8Q5Y - chains L and D of the 9 polymer chains in the assembly; structure by electron microscopy, 2.60 A resolution.

[Chain L]
Molecule: Monoclonal antibody Mab 23 (Light chain)
From: Homo sapiens
Notes: antibody fragment or engineered binder
Amino-acid sequence (214 residues; each row starts with the number of its first residue):
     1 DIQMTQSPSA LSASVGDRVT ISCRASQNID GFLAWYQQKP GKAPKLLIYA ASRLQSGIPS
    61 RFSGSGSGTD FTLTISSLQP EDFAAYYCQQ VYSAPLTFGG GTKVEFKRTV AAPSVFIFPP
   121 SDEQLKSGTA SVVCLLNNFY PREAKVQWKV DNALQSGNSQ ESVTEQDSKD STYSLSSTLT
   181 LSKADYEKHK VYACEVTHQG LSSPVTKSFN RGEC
Not modelled in the structure: 107-214
Disulfide bonds: Cys23-Cys88

[Chain D]
Molecule: Spike glycoprotein
From: Severe acute respiratory syndrome coronavirus 2
Reference sequence: P0DTC2 (SPIKE_SARS2); residues 1-1208 here = UniProt positions 1-1208
Amino-acid sequence (1288 residues; row label = number of the first residue in the row):
     1 MFVFLVLLPL VSSQCVNLTT RTQLPPAYTN SFTRGVYYPD KVFRSSVLHS TQDLFLPFFS
    61 NVTWFHAIHV SGTNGTKRFD NPVLPFNDGV YFASTEKSNI IRGWIFGTTL DSKTQSLLIV
   121 NNATNVVIKV CEFQFCNDPF LGVYYHKNNK SWMESEFRVY SSANNCTFEY VSQPFLMDLE
   181 GKQGNFKNLR EFVFKNIDGY FKIYSKHTPI NLVRDLPQGF SALEPLVDLP IGINITRFQT
   241 LLALHRSYLT PGDSSSGWTA GAAAYYVGYL QPRTFLLKYN ENGTITDAVD CALDPLSETK
   301 CTLKSFTVEK GIYQTSNFRV QPTESIVRFP NITNLCPFGE VFNATRFASV YAWNRKRISN
   361 CVADYSVLYN SASFSTFKCY GVSPTKLNDL CFTNVYADSF VIRGDEVRQI APGQTGKIAD
   421 YNYKLPDDFT GCVIAWNSNN LDSKVGGNYN YLYRLFRKSN LKPFERDIST EIYQAGSTPC
   481 NGVEGFNCYF PLQSYGFQPT NGVGYQPYRV VVLSFELLHA PATVCGPKKS TNLVKNKCVN
   541 FNFNGLTGTG VLTESNKKFL PFQQFGRDIA DTTDAVRDPQ TLEILDITPC SFGGVSVITP
   601 GTNTSNQVAV LYQDVNCTEV PVAIHADQLT PTWRVYSTGS NVFQTRAGCL IGAEHVNNSY
   661 ECDIPIGAGI CASYQTQTNS PGSASSVASQ SIIAYTMSLG AENSVAYSNN SIAIPTNFTI
   721 SVTTEILPVS MTKTSVDCTM YICGDSTECS NLLLQYGSFC TQLNRALTGI AVEQDKNTQE
   781 VFAQVKQIYK TPPIKDFGGF NFSQILPDPS KPSKRSPIED LLFNKVTLAD AGFIKQYGDC
   841 LGDIAARDLI CAQKFNGLTV LPPLLTDEMI AQYTSALLAG TITSGWTFGA GAALQIPFPM
   901 QMAYRFNGIG VTQNVLYENQ KLIANQFNSA IGKIQDSLSS TPSPLGKLQD VVNQNAQALN
   961 TLVKQLSSNF GAISSVLNDI LSRLDPPEAE VQIDRLITGR LQSLQTYVTQ QLIRAAEIRA
  1021 SANLAATKMS ECVLGQSKRV DFCGKGYHLM SFPQSAPHGV VFLHVTYVPA QEKNFTTAPA
  1081 ICHDGKAHFP REGVFVSNGT HWFVTQRNFY EPQIITTDNT FVSGNCDVVI GIVNNTVYDP
  1141 LQPELDSFKE ELDKYFKNHT SPDVDLGDIS GINASVVNIQ KEIDRLNEVA KNLNESLIDL
  1201 QELGKYEQGS GYIPEAPRDG QAYVRKDGEW VLLSTFLGRS LEVLFQGPGH HHHHHHHSAW
  1261 SHPQFEKGGG SGGGGSGGSA WSHPQFEK
Not modelled in the structure: 1-26, 70-79, 144-164, 173-185, 246-262, 621-640, 677-688, 828-853, 1148-1288
Differences from the reference sequence: conflict Gly682 (Arg in P0DTC2), Ser683 (Arg in P0DTC2), Ser685 (Arg in P0DTC2), Pro817 (Phe in P0DTC2), Pro899 (Ala in P0DTC2), Pro942 (Ala in P0DTC2), Pro944 (Ala in P0DTC2), Pro986 (Lys in P0DTC2), Pro987 (Val in P0DTC2); expression tag (1209-1288)
Disulfide bonds: Cys131-Cys166, Cys291-Cys301, Cys336-Cys361, Cys379-Cys432, Cys391-Cys525, Cys480-Cys488, Cys538-Cys590, Cys617-Cys649, Cys662-Cys671, Cys738-Cys760, Cys743-Cys749, Cys1032-Cys1043, Cys1082-Cys1126
Swiss-Prot annotation at these positions:
  - region: Asn280 to Cys301 (Putative superantigen), Arg403 to Asp405 (Integrin-binding motif), Asn448 to Phe456 (Immunodominant HLA epitope recognized by the CD8+), Pro681, Ala684 (Putative superantigen), Ser816 to Tyr837 (Fusion peptide 1), Lys835 to Phe855 (Fusion peptide 2), Asp1163 to Glu1202 (Heptad repeat 2)
  - site: Arg815, Ser816 (Cleavage)
  - glycosylation: Asn17 (N-linked (GlcNAc...) (complex) asparagine), Asn61 (N-linked (GlcNAc...) (hybrid) asparagine), Asn74 (N-linked (GlcNAc...) (complex) asparagine), Asn122 (N-linked (GlcNAc...) (hybrid) asparagine), Asn149 (N-linked (GlcNAc...) (complex) asparagine), Asn165 (N-linked (GlcNAc...) (complex) asparagine), Asn234 (N-linked (GlcNAc...) (high mannose) asparagine), Asn282 (N-linked (GlcNAc...) (complex) asparagine), Thr323 (O-linked (GalNAc) threonine), Ser325 (O-linked (HexNAc...) serine), Asn331 (N-linked (GlcNAc...) (complex) asparagine), Asn343 (N-linked (GlcNAc...) (complex) asparagine), Asn603 (N-linked (GlcNAc...) (hybrid) asparagine), Asn616 (N-linked (GlcNAc...) (complex) asparagine), Asn657 (N-linked (GlcNAc...) (complex) asparagine), Thr676 (O-linked (GlcNAc...) threonine), Thr678 (O-linked (GlcNAc...) threonine), Asn709 (N-linked (GlcNAc...) (high mannose) asparagine), Asn717 (N-linked (GlcNAc...) (hybrid) asparagine), Asn801 (N-linked (GlcNAc...) (hybrid) asparagine) and 6 more in UniProt
  - natural variant: Leu5 (L5F: In strain: Iota/B.1.526), Ser13 (S13I: In strain: Epsilon/B.1.427/B.1.429), Leu18 (L18F: In strain: Beta/B.1.351, Gamma/P.1 and 1 more), Thr19 (T19I: In strain: Omicron/BQ.1.1, Omicron/XBB.1.5 and 1 more; T19R: In strain: Delta/B.1.617.2, Omicron/BA.2 and 4 more), Thr20 (T20N: In strain: Gamma/P.1), Leu24 to Ala27 (sequence variant, change not given here; In strain: Omicron/BA.2, Omicron/BA.2.12.1 and 6 more), Pro26 (P26S: In strain: Gamma/P.1), Gln52 (Q52H: In strain: Omicron/EG.5.1), Ala67 (A67V: In strain: Eta/B.1.525, Omicron/BA.1), His69 to Val70 (deletion: In strain: Alpha/B.1.1.7, Eta/B.1.525 and 5 more), Gly75 (G75V: In strain: Lambda/C.37), Thr76 (T76I: In strain: Lambda/C.37), 82 further natural variant entries in UniProt
  - mutagenesis: His69 to Val70 (Increased incorporation of cleaved spike into virions), Asn121 (N121Q: Partial loss of biliverdin affinity), Arg190 (R190K: Partial loss of biliverdin affinity), Asn234 (N234Q: Increased resistance to neutralizing antibodies), Asn331 (N331Q: Reduced viral infectivity), Asn343 (N343Q: Reduced viral infectivity), Leu452 (L452R: Increased resistance to neutralizing antibodies. Decreases HLA binding to NF9 epitope. Increased binding affinity to human ACE2), Tyr453 (Y453F: Decreased HLA binding to NF9 epitope. Increased binding affinity to human ACE2), Ala475 (A475V: Increased resistance to neutralizing antibodies), Val483 (V483A: Increased resistance to neutralizing antibodies), Glu484 (E484D: Increased replication in human TMEM106B overexpressing cells), Phe490 (F490L: Increased resistance to neutralizing antibodies and human covalescent sera neutralization), 12 further mutagenesis entries in UniProt

[How chain L and chain D interact]
Pairs across the interface - 14 pairs, chain L then chain D:
  Gly31(L) with Asn440(D)
  Phe32(L) with Asn439(D); Asn440(D); Ser443(D); Pro499(D), hydrophobic
  Tyr49(L) with Thr345(D), hydrogen bond; Leu441(D), hydrophobic
  Ala50(L) with Asn440(D)
  Arg53(L) with Asn343(D), hydrogen bond (side chain-backbone); Thr345(D), hydrogen bond
  Val91(L) with Val445(D)
  Tyr92(L) with Pro499(D)
  Ser93(L) with Val445(D)
  Ala94(L) with Val445(D), hydrophobic
Interface residues without a listed pair, chain D (9 interface residues in all): Ala344

[Summary]
The chain L/chain D interface involves 9 residues from each chain, with 3 hydrogen bonds. Polar contacts
include Tyr49(L)-Thr345(D), Arg53(L)-Asn343(D) and Arg53(L)-Thr345(D). Curated annotation (UniProt) lists 24
mutagenesis sites on chain D.
Chain L is Monoclonal antibody Mab 23 (Light chain) (Homo sapiens) and chain D is Spike glycoprotein (Severe
acute respiratory syndrome coronavirus 2); the structure, cryoEM structure of SARS-CoV2 Spike trimer in
complex with Fab23, was determined by electron microscopy together with 8P5M from the same study.
